PDB entry 6PPO | electron microscopy, 3.20 A resolution | chains B and C of the 5 polymer chains in the assembly

== Chain B ==
Protein: Capsid protein VP3
From: Rhinovirus C
Notes: EC 3.4.22.29, 3.6.1.15, 3.4.22.28, 2.7.7.48
Reference sequence: E5D8F2 (E5D8F2_9ENTO); residues 1-235 here correspond to UniProt positions 333-567 (UniProt number = residue number + 332)
Sequence (235 residues; numbered 1 to 235; the number before each row is that of its first residue):
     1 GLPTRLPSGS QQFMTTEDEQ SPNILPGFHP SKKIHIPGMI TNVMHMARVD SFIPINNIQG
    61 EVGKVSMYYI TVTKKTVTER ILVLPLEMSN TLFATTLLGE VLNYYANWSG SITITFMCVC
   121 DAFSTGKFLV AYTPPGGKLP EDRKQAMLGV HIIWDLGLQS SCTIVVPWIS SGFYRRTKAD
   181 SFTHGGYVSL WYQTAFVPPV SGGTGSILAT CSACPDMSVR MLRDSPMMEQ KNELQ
Swiss-Prot annotation at these positions:
  - region: E233 to Q235 (Amphipathic alpha-helix)

== Chain C ==
Protein: Capsid protein VP2
From: Rhinovirus C
Notes: EC 3.4.22.29, 3.6.1.15, 3.4.22.28, 2.7.7.48
Reference sequence: E5D8F2 (E5D8F2_9ENTO); residues 1-265 here correspond to UniProt positions 68-332 (UniProt number = residue number + 67)
Sequence (265 residues; numbered 1 to 265; the number before each row is that of its first residue):
     1 SPSVEACGYS DRLKQITIGN STITTQDSLH TVLAYGEWPT YLSDIDATSV DKPTHPETSA
    61 DRFYTLDSVE WQVGSHGWWW KLPDALKDMG VFGQNMYYHS MGRSGFIIHT QCNATKFHSG
   121 ALIVAVIPEH QLAYVGGVKV NVGYDHTHPG QSGHQIRGPS QSNDRSGGKP DEDPLFNCNG
   181 TLLGNITIFP HQIINLRTNN SSTIVVPYIN CVPMDNMLKH NNLSLVIIPL VPLRPGSSGI
   241 NSVPITVTIA PYKSEFSGAM EAQRQ
Disordered / not traced: 1-12
Swiss-Prot annotation at these positions:
  - site: Q265 (Cleavage)

== How chain B and chain C interact ==
Residue-residue contacts (62; chain B residue first):
  K32(B) - I45(C)  hydrogen bond (side chain-backbone)
  K32(B) - A47(C)  hydrogen bond (side chain-backbone)
  I34(B) - D46(C)
  I34(B) - V212(C)
  I34(B) - P213(C)
  H35(B) - E37(C)  salt bridge
  H35(B) - D46(C)  hydrogen bond (backbone-side chain)
  I36(B) - N210(C)
  I36(B) - C211(C)  hydrophobic
  P37(B) - P207(C)  hydrophobic
  P37(B) - Y208(C)
  G38(B) - Y35(C)
  V49(B) - T187(C)
  V49(B) - I188(C)  hydrophobic
  D50(B) - T187(C)  hydrogen bond (backbone-side chain)
  S51(B) - G184(C)  hydrogen bond (side chain-backbone)
  S51(B) - N185(C)  hydrogen bond
  S51(B) - T187(C)
  F52(B) - G184(C)  hydrogen bond (backbone-backbone)
  F52(B) - T187(C)
  F52(B) - I193(C)  hydrophobic
  F52(B) - L230(C)  hydrophobic
  G63(B) - L175(C)
  K64(B) - L175(C)
  V65(B) - P174(C)  hydrophobic
  V65(B) - L183(C)  hydrophobic
  M67(B) - L175(C)  hydrophobic
  Y68(B) - L175(C)  hydrophobic
  Y68(B) - L182(C)
  Y68(B) - L183(C)  hydrogen bond (side chain-backbone)
  Y69(B) - L230(C)
  Y69(B) - P232(C)
  T95(B) - L182(C)
  T95(B) - N185(C)  hydrogen bond (backbone-side chain)
  T96(B) - N185(C)
  L97(B) - N185(C)  hydrogen bond (backbone-side chain)
  L97(B) - I188(C)  hydrophobic
  E100(B) - N185(C)
  V119(B) - G120(C)
  V119(B) - A121(C)  hydrophobic
  V119(B) - N195(C)
  V119(B) - V231(C)  hydrophobic
  C120(B) - S119(C)
  C120(B) - R197(C)  hydrogen bond
  D121(B) - K116(C)
  D121(B) - H118(C)
  D121(B) - S119(C)  hydrogen bond (backbone-side chain)
  D121(B) - R197(C)  hydrogen bond (backbone-side chain)
  A122(B) - K116(C)  hydrogen bond (backbone-backbone)
  A122(B) - R197(C)
  F123(B) - K116(C)
  F123(B) - F117(C)  hydrophobic
  S124(B) - R197(C)  hydrogen bond (backbone-side chain)
  L156(B) - R197(C)
  G157(B) - R197(C)
  S160(B) - N195(C)  hydrogen bond
  S160(B) - T198(C)
  T204(B) - R234(C)
  S206(B) - V231(C)
  S206(B) - R234(C)  hydrogen bond
  L208(B) - L230(C)  hydrophobic
  L208(B) - V231(C)  hydrophobic
Also at the interface, not in a pair above, chain B (38 interface residues in all): K33, M46, M117, C118, Q159, Q235
Also at the interface, not in a pair above, chain C (36 interface residues in all): K139, I209, P229

== Summary ==
38 residues of chain B and 36 residues of chain C are in contact; the contacts include 17 hydrogen bonds and 1
salt bridge. Polar pairs include H35(B)-E37(C), K32(B)-I45(C) and K32(B)-A47(C).
Here chain B is Capsid protein VP3 and chain C is Capsid protein VP2, both from Rhinovirus C. Entry 6PPO
(Rhinovirus C15 complexed with domain I of receptor CDHR3) was determined by electron microscopy, deposited
together with 6PSF.
